Entry 3IM5 (X-ray diffraction, 2.55 A resolution); this record covers chain A.

Chain A:
Name: Cardiac Ca2+ release channel
Organism: Mus musculus
Notes: fragment: N-terminal domain
Reference sequence: Q9ERN6 (Q9ERN6_MOUSE); numbering as in UniProt (aligned over 1-217)
Sequence (217 residues; row label = number of the first residue in the row):
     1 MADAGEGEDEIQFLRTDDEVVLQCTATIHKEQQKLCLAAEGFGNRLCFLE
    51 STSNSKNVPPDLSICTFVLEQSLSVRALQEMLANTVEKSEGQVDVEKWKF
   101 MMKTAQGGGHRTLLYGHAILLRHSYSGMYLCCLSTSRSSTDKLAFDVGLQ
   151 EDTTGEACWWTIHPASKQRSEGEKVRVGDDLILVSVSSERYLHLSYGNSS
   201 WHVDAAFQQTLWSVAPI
Disordered / not traced: 1-11, 54-57, 87-109, 137-142
Cystine bridges: Cys-36/Cys-65
What the authors report for this chain:
  - disease-associated variants - A77V, P164S, R169Q, R176Q, V186M: unchanged stability

Overview:
The paper reports that A77V, P164S and R169Q, among others, leave stability unchanged; 5 substitutions were
tested in all.
Chain A is Cardiac Ca2+ release channel (Mus musculus); the structure, Crystal structure of mouse Ryanodine
Receptor 2 (residues 1-217), was determined by X-ray diffraction (same publication as 3ILA, 3IM6 and 3IM7).
